7B0T - chain A; structure by X-ray diffraction, 2.05 A resolution.

== Chain A ==
Molecule: Protein ENL
From: Homo sapiens
UniProt: Q03111 (ENL_HUMAN); aligned to UniProt positions 1-146 over residues 1-146 (the alignment contains insertions or deletions, so no single offset holds)
Amino-acid sequence (152 residues; row label = number of the first residue in the row):
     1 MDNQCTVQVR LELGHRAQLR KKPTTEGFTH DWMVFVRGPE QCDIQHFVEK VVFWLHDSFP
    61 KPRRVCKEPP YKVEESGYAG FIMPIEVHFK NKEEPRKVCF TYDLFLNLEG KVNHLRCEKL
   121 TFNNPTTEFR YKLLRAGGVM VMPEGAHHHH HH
Unresolved in the structure: 1-3, 142-152
Sequence notes: engineered mutation Lys111 (Asn in Q03111); expression tag (147-152)
Small-molecule neighbours: GKT (3-iodanyl-4-methyl-N-[2-(piperidin-1-ylmethyl)-3H-benzimidazol-5-yl]benzamide): Phe28, His56, Ser58, Phe59, Pro60, Arg64, Glu75, Ser76, Gly77, Tyr78, Ala79, Gly80, Phe81
What the authors report for this chain:
  - binding site for GKT: Ser76, Tyr78
  - conformationally variable residues (side-chain flip): Glu26, Tyr78

== In short ==
Ligands of chain A: compound GKT. From the paper: a binding site for GKT at Ser76 and Tyr78; conformational
variability at Glu26 and Tyr78.
Chain A is Protein ENL (Homo sapiens); the structure, Crystal structure of MLLT1 YEATS domain T3 mutant in
complex with benzimidazole-amide based compound 1, was determined by X-ray diffraction together with 7B10 from
the same study.
